PDB entry 8R4B | electron microscopy, 3.88 A resolution | chains A and B of the 3 polymer chains in the assembly

Chain A:
Protein: Rab family protein
Source organism: Chlorobaculum tepidum
UniProt: Q8KC98 (Q8KC98_CHLTE); numbering as in UniProt (aligned over 1-1102)
Chain sequence (1107 residues; each row starts with the number of its first residue; numbers below 1 keep their minus sign (Gly-4 is residue -4)):
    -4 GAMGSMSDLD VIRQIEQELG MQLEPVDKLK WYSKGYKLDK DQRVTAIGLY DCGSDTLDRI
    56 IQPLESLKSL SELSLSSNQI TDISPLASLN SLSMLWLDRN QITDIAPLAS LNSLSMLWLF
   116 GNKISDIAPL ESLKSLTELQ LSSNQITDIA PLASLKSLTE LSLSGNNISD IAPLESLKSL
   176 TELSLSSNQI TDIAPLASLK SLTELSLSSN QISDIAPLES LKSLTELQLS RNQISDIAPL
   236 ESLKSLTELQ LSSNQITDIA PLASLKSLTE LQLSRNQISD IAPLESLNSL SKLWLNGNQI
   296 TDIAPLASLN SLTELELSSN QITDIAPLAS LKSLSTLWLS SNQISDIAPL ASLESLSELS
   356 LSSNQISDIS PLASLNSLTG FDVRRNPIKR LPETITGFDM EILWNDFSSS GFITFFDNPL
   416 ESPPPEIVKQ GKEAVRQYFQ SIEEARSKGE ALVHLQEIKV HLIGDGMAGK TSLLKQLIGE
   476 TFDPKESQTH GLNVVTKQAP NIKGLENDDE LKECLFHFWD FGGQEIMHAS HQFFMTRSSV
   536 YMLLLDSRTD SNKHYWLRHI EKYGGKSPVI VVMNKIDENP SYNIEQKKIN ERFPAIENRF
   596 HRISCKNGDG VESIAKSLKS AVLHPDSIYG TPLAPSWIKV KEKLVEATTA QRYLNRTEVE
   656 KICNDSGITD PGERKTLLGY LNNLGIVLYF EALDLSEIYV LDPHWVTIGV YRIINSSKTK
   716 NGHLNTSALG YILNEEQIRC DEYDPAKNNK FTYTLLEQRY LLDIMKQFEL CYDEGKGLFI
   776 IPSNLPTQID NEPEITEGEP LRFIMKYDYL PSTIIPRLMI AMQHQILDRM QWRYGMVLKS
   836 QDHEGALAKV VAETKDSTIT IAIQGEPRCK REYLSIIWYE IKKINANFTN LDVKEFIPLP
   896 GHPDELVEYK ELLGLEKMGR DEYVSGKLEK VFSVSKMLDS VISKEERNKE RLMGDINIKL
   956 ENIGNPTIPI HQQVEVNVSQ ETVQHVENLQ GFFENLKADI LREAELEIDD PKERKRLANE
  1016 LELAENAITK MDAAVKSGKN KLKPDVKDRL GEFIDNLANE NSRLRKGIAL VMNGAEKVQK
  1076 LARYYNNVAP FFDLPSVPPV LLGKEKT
Unresolved in the structure: -4 to 2, 440-446, 461-463, 474-485, 527-531, 601-606, 730-746, 779-797, 859-870, 892-1102
Differences from the reference sequence: expression tag (-4 to 0)
Ligand contacts: GTP-gamma-S (GSP; 5'-guanosine-diphosphate-monothiophosphate): Gly459, Asp460, Gly464, Lys465, Thr466, Phe516, Gly517, Gly518, Lys570, Cys600
Reported in the primary citation:
  - contacts within the chain: His554-Tyr804, Tyr558-Tyr804
  - conformationally variable residues (domain motion, helix shift, order/disorder transition): Glu520 to Ser533, Pro666 to Asn678, Tyr804, Ile892 to Glu940
  - mutagenesis - L487A: decreased catalytic activity (citing earlier work)

Chain B:
Protein: NbRoco1
Source organism: Lama glama
Chain sequence (137 residues; numbered 1 to 137; the number before each row is that of its first residue):
     1 QVQLQESGGG LVQAGGSLRL SCANSGLTFS TYTMGWFRQA PGKEREFVAA IRWSGTSTYY
    61 QDHADSVKGR FTISRDNAKN TVYLQMNSLK PEDTAVYYCA ASRLRAGVKA PSEYDYWGQG
   121 TQVTVSSHHH HHHEPEA
Unresolved in the structure: 1-12, 120-137
Disulfides: Cys22-Cys99

How chain A and chain B interact:
Pairs across the interface (26):
  Leu447(A) - Arg105(B)
  His449(A) - Arg52(B)
  His449(A) - Tyr59(B)
  His449(A) - Arg105(B)
  Gln451(A) - Tyr59(B)  hydrogen bond
  Asp504(A) - Thr56(B)
  Glu505(A) - Thr56(B)
  Glu505(A) - Ser57(B)
  Glu505(A) - Thr58(B)  hydrogen bond (backbone-backbone)
  Glu505(A) - Gln61(B)  hydrogen bond
  Leu618(A) - Thr58(B)
  Leu618(A) - Tyr59(B)
  Leu618(A) - Tyr60(B)
  Leu618(A) - Gln61(B)
  His619(A) - Asp62(B)  salt bridge
  Pro620(A) - Tyr60(B)  hydrophobic
  Pro620(A) - Asp62(B)
  Pro620(A) - Lys109(B)
  Tyr624(A) - Thr58(B)
  Tyr624(A) - Tyr59(B)
  Gly625(A) - Arg52(B)  hydrogen bond (backbone-side chain)
  Gly625(A) - Tyr59(B)
  Gly625(A) - Val108(B)
  Thr626(A) - Val108(B)
  Pro627(A) - Arg105(B)
  Pro627(A) - Val108(B)
Also at the interface, not in a pair above, chain A (14 interface residues in all): Leu506, Leu628
Also at the interface, not in a pair above, chain B (14 interface residues in all): Leu104, Ala106, Gly107

Summary:
The chain A/chain B interface involves 14 residues from each chain, with 4 hydrogen bonds and 1 salt bridge.
Polar pairs include His619(A)-Asp62(B), Gln451(A)-Tyr59(B) and Glu505(A)-Gln61(B). Bound to chain A:
GTP-gamma-S. From the paper: L487A of chain A reduces catalytic activity; conformational variability at
Glu520(A), Pro666(A) and Tyr804(A) among others.
Chain A is Rab family protein (Chlorobaculum tepidum) and chain B is NbRoco1 (Lama glama); the structure, Roco
protein from C. tepidum in the GTP state bound to the activating Nanobodies NbRoco1 and ..., was determined by
electron microscopy, deposited together with 8R4C and 8R4D.
